2ZCZ - chains A and B of the 3 polymer chains in the assembly; structure by X-ray diffraction, 1.80 A resolution.

[Chain A (and B)]
Molecule: Transcription attenuation protein mtrB
From: Geobacillus stearothermophilus
Notes: chain B of this document is another copy of the same molecule, construct and numbering; everything in this record applies to it too
UniProt: Q9X6J6 (MTRB_BACST); residues 3-76 here correspond to UniProt positions 1-74 (UniProt number = residue number - 2)
Sequence (81 residues; each row starts with the number of its first residue):
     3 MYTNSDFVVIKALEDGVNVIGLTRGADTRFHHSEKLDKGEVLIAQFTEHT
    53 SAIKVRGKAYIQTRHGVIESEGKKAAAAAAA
Disordered / not traced: 3-6, 80-83 (chain B: 3-4, 74-83)
Differences from the reference sequence: linker (77-83)
Residues lining bound ligands:
  - tryptophan (TRP), molecule 1: Val21, Ile22, Gly23, His33, His34, Ala46, Gln47, Thr49, His51, Thr52, Ile55
  - tryptophan (TRP), molecule 2: Thr25, Arg26, Gly27, Asp29, Thr30, Ser53, Ala54

[Interface between chain A and chain B]
Contacting residue pairs (49; chain A residue first):
  Asp8(A) - Ser7(B)
  Asp8(A) - Phe9(B)
  Val10(A) - Ile45(B)  hydrophobic
  Arg26(A) - Gln47(B)  hydrogen bond
  Arg26(A) - Thr49(B)
  Gly27(A) - His51(B)
  Ala28(A) - His51(B)  hydrogen bond (backbone-side chain)
  Thr30(A) - His34(B)
  Phe48(A) - Ile45(B)
  Phe48(A) - Gln47(B)
  Ser53(A) - Ala46(B)
  Ser53(A) - Gln47(B)  hydrogen bond (backbone-backbone)
  Ser53(A) - Thr49(B)
  Ala54(A) - Ile45(B)
  Ile55(A) - Val43(B)
  Ile55(A) - Leu44(B)
  Ile55(A) - Ile45(B)  hydrogen bond (backbone-backbone)
  Lys56(A) - Glu36(B)  salt bridge
  Lys56(A) - Lys37(B)  hydrogen bond (side chain-backbone)
  Lys56(A) - Leu38(B)
  Lys56(A) - Glu42(B)  salt bridge
  Lys56(A) - Val43(B)
  Lys56(A) - Leu44(B)
  Val57(A) - Glu42(B)
  Val57(A) - Val43(B)  hydrogen bond (backbone-backbone)
  Arg58(A) - Glu42(B)  salt bridge
  Ile63(A) - Val43(B)  hydrophobic
  Thr65(A) - Phe9(B)
  Thr65(A) - Val11(B)
  Arg66(A) - Ser7(B)  hydrogen bond (side chain-backbone)
  Arg66(A) - Asp8(B)  salt bridge
  Arg66(A) - Phe9(B)
  His67(A) - Asp8(B)  salt bridge
  His67(A) - Phe9(B)  hydrogen bond (side chain-backbone)
  His67(A) - Gln64(B)
  His67(A) - Thr65(B)
  His67(A) - Arg66(B)
  Gly68(A) - Gln64(B)
  Val69(A) - Gln64(B)
  Ile70(A) - Val11(B)  hydrophobic
  Ile70(A) - Lys13(B)
  Ile70(A) - Tyr62(B)  hydrophobic
  Ile70(A) - Gln64(B)
  Ser72(A) - Lys13(B)  hydrogen bond
  Lys76(A) - Lys13(B)
  Lys76(A) - Tyr62(B)
  Ala77(A) - Tyr62(B)
  Ala77(A) - Gln64(B)  hydrogen bond (backbone-side chain)
  Ala78(A) - Val69(B)  hydrophobic
Interface residues without a listed pair, chain A (26 interface residues in all): Leu24, Thr52
Interface residues without a listed pair, chain B (24 interface residues in all): Thr5, His33

[Summary]
26 residues of chain A and 24 residues of chain B are in contact; the contacts include 10 hydrogen bonds and 5
salt bridges. Polar contacts include Lys56(A)-Glu36(B), Lys56(A)-Glu42(B) and Arg58(A)-Glu42(B). Chain A binds
tryptophan.
Both chains are Transcription attenuation protein mtrB (Geobacillus stearothermophilus). Entry 2ZCZ (Crystal
structures and thermostability of mutant TRAP3 A7 (ENGINEERED TRAP)) was determined by X-ray diffraction
together with 2ZD0 from the same study.
